Entry 5KHK (X-ray diffraction, 2.07 A resolution); this record covers chain A.

== Chain A ==
Name: Potassium/sodium hyperpolarization-activated cyclic nucleotide-gated channel 2
Organism: Mus musculus
UniProtKB: O88703 (HCN2_MOUSE); numbering as in UniProt (aligned over 443-643)
Amino-acid sequence (204 residues; each row starts with the number of its first residue):
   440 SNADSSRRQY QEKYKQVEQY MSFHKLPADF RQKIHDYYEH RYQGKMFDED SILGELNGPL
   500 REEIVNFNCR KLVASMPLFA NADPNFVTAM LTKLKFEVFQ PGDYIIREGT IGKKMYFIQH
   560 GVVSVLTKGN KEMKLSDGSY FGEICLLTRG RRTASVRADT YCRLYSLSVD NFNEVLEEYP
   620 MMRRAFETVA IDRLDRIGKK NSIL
Disordered / not traced: 440-442
Differences from the reference sequence: expression tag (440-442)
Modified positions: Cys-508 (S-oxy cysteine; CSX)
Swiss-Prot annotation at these positions:
  - binding site (3',5'-cyclic AMP): Gly-581, Glu-582, Cys-584, Arg-591, Thr-592, Arg-632
  - modified residue: Ser-641 (Phosphoserine)
  - mutagenesis: Ser-594 (S594R: Shifts channel activation to more negative voltage, slows channel opening and speeds up channel closure. Reduces sensitivity to activation by cAMP)
Small-molecule neighbours: 2-NH2-cPuMP (6SZ; 2-Aminopurine riboside-3',5'-cyclic monophosphate): Ile-545, Val-564, Met-572, Leu-574, Phe-580, Gly-581, Glu-582, Ile-583, Cys-584, Arg-591, Thr-592, Ala-593, Val-595, Arg-632, Ile-636

== Overview ==
Chain A binds 2-NH2-cPuMP. Curated annotation (UniProt) lists 6 residues binding 3',5'-cyclic AMP and one
mutagenesis site.
Chain A is Potassium/sodium hyperpolarization-activated cyclic nucleotide-gated channel 2 (Mus musculus); the
structure, HCN2 CNBD in complex with 2-aminopurine riboside-3', 5'-cyclic monophosphate (2-NH2-cPuMP), was
determined by X-ray diffraction (same publication as 5KHG, 5KHH, 5KHI and 5KHJ).
